PDB entry 8D4U | X-ray diffraction, 1.90 A resolution | chains A and C

# Chain A
Molecule: Neutrophil elastase
From: Homo sapiens
Notes: EC 3.4.21.37
UniProtKB: P08246 (ELNE_HUMAN); residues 29-246 here correspond to UniProt positions 30-247 (UniProt number = residue number + 1)
Sequence (218 residues; each row starts with the number of its first residue):
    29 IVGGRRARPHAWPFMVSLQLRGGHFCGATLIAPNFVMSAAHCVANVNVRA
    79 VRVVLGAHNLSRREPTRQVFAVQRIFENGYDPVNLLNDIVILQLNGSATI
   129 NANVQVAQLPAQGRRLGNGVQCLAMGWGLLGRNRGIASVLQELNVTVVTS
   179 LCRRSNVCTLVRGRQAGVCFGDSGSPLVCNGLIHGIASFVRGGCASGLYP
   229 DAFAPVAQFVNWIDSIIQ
UniProt features mapped onto this chain:
  - active site (Charge relay system): H69, D116, S201
  - glycosylation (N-linked (GlcNAc...) asparagine): N87, N123, N172
Cystine bridges: C54-C70, C150-C207, C180-C186, C197-C222
Glycans and other covalent adducts: glycan linked to N123, N172

# Chain C
Molecule: Extracellular Adherence Protein
From: Staphylococcus aureus subsp. aureus
UniProtKB: Q99QS1 (MAP_STAAM); numbering as in UniProt (aligned over 158-254)
Sequence (100 residues; numbered 155 to 254; the number before each row is that of its first residue):
   155 GSTVQVPYTITVNGTSQNILSNLTFNKNQNISYKDLEGKVKSVLESNRGI
   205 TDVDLRLSKQAKYTVNFKNGTKKVIDLKSGIYTANLINSSDIKSININVD
Not modelled in the structure: 155-157
Construct notes: expression tag (155-157)

# Chain A / chain C interface
Residue-residue contacts (49):
  R49(A) - N182(C)
  G50(A) - N182(C)
  G50(A) - N184(C)  hydrogen bond (backbone-side chain)
  G51(A) - N184(C)  hydrogen bond (backbone-side chain)
  H52(A) - N184(C)  hydrogen bond (backbone-side chain)
  H52(A) - L240(C)
  F53(A) - N239(C)
  F53(A) - L240(C)  hydrogen bond (backbone-backbone)
  C54(A) - N239(C)
  H69(A) - T237(C)
  H69(A) - A238(C)
  H69(A) - N239(C)
  A72(A) - N223(C)  hydrogen bond (backbone-side chain)
  A72(A) - T225(C)
  N73(A) - F221(C)
  N73(A) - N223(C)
  N73(A) - T225(C)  hydrogen bond
  N73(A) - K226(C)
  N73(A) - K227(C)
  V74(A) - N223(C)  hydrogen bond (backbone-side chain)
  P110(A) - K227(C)
  L113(A) - I235(C)  hydrophobic
  L113(A) - T237(C)
  I164(A) - L240(C)  hydrophobic
  C197(A) - A238(C)
  F198(A) - S186(C)
  F198(A) - K188(C)
  F198(A) - Y236(C)  hydrophobic
  F198(A) - T237(C)
  F198(A) - A238(C)
  F198(A) - N239(C)
  F198(A) - L240(C)  hydrophobic
  G199(A) - A238(C)  hydrogen bond (backbone-backbone)
  G199(A) - N239(C)
  G199(A) - L240(C)
  D200(A) - A238(C)  hydrogen bond (backbone-backbone)
  S201(A) - A238(C)  hydrogen bond (side chain-backbone)
  S201(A) - N239(C)  hydrogen bond (side chain-backbone)
  S216(A) - T237(C)
  S216(A) - A238(C)  hydrogen bond (backbone-backbone)
  F217(A) - I235(C)  hydrophobic
  F217(A) - Y236(C)
  F217(A) - T237(C)
  V218(A) - G234(C)
  V218(A) - I235(C)
  V218(A) - Y236(C)  hydrogen bond (backbone-backbone)
  R219(A) - G234(C)
  G220(A) - G234(C)  hydrogen bond (backbone-backbone)
  G221(A) - Y236(C)
Other interface residues (no listed pair), chain A (27 interface residues in all): L48, C70, Y108
Other interface residues (no listed pair), chain C (18 interface residues in all): Y187, D245

# Summary
27 residues of chain A and 18 residues of chain C are in contact, with 14 hydrogen bonds. Polar pairs include
G50(A)-N184(C), G51(A)-N184(C) and H52(A)-N184(C). UniProt lists 3 active-site residues on chain A.
Chain A is Neutrophil elastase (Homo sapiens) and chain C is Extracellular Adherence Protein (Staphylococcus
aureus subsp. aureus); the structure, Crystal Structure of Neutrophil Elastase Inhibited by Eap2 from S.
aureus, was determined by X-ray diffraction together with 8D4O, 8D4Q, 8D4S and 8D4V from the same study.
